5N4B - chains A and D; structure by X-ray diffraction, 1.44 A resolution.

[Chain A]
Protein: Prolyl oligopeptidase
Source organism: Galerina marginata
UniProt: H2E7Q8 (H2E7Q8_9AGAR); numbering as in UniProt (aligned over 1-730)
Chain sequence (731 residues; row label = number of the first residue in the row; numbering starts at 0):
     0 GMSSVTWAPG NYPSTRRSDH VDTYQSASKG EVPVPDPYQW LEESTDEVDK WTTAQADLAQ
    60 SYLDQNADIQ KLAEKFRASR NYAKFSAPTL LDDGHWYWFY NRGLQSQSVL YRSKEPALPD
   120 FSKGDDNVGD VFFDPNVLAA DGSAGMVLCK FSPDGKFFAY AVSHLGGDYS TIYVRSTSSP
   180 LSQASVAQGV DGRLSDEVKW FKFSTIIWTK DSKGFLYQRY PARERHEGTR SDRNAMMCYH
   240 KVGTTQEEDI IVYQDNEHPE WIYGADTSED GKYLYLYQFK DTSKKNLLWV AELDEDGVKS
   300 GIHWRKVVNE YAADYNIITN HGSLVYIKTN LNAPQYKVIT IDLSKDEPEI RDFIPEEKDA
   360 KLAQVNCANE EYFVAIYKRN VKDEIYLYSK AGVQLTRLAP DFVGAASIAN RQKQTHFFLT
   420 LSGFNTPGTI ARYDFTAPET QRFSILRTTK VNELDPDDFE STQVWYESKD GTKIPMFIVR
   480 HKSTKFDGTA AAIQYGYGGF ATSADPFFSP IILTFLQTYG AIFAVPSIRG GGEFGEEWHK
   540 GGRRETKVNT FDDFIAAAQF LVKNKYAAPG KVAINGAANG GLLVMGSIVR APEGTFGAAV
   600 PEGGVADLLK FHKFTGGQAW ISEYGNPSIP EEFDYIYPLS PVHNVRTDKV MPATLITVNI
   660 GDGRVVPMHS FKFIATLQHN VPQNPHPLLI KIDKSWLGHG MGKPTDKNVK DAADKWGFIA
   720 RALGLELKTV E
Disordered / not traced: 0-5, 728-730
Sequence notes: expression tag (0); engineered mutation Ala-577 (Ser in H2E7Q8)
Reported in the primary citation:
  - catalytic residues: Asp-661
  - catalytic residues: His-698 (proposed by the authors, not directly observed)
  - mutagenesis - D661A, H698A: abolished catalytic activity on both 25mer and 35mer substrates
  - mutagenesis - H698A (47 +/- 11 nM): unchanged binding to 25mer
  - mutagenesis - H698N: decreased stability
  - mutagenesis - R663A, R663K, R663Q, W695DEL: decreased catalytic activity on both 25mer and 35mer substrates

[Chain D]
Protein: Alpha-amanitin proprotein
UniProt: H2E7Q5 (H2E7Q5_9AGAR); residues 1-25 here correspond to UniProt positions 11-35 (UniProt number = residue number + 10)
Chain sequence (25 residues; row label = number of the first residue in the row):
     1 IWGIGCNPWT AEHVDQTLAS GNDIC
Disordered / not traced: 1-8

[How chain A and chain D interact]
Contacting residue pairs (42; chain A residue first):
  Lys-83(A) / Asp-15(D)
  Lys-83(A) / Thr-17(D)
  Phe-84(A) / Thr-17(D)
  Phe-84(A) / Leu-18(D)
  Ser-85(A) / Thr-17(D)
  Ser-85(A) / Leu-18(D)
  Ser-85(A) / Ser-20(D)
  Ser-85(A) / Gly-21(D)
  Ala-86(A) / Leu-18(D)
  Ala-86(A) / Gly-21(D)
  Thr-88(A) / Gly-21(D)  hydrogen bond (side chain-backbone)
  Thr-88(A) / Ile-24(D)
  Leu-90(A) / Cys-25(D)  hydrophobic
  Phe-98(A) / Ser-20(D)
  Ser-107(A) / Thr-17(D)  hydrogen bond
  Lys-149(A) / Asp-23(D)
  Lys-149(A) / Ile-24(D)
  Lys-149(A) / Cys-25(D)
  Phe-150(A) / Ile-24(D)  hydrogen bond (backbone-backbone)
  Phe-150(A) / Cys-25(D)
  Ser-151(A) / Cys-25(D)  hydrogen bond (backbone-side chain)
  Ser-406(A) / Asn-22(D)
  Ala-408(A) / Asn-22(D)
  Arg-410(A) / Cys-25(D)
  Thr-419(A) / Leu-18(D)
  Thr-419(A) / Asn-22(D)  hydrogen bond
  Ser-421(A) / Leu-18(D)
  Gly-427(A) / Leu-18(D)
  Tyr-494(A) / Trp-9(D)  hydrogen bond (side chain-backbone)
  Tyr-494(A) / His-13(D)
  Tyr-496(A) / Trp-9(D)  hydrophobic
  Thr-501(A) / Trp-9(D)
  Ser-502(A) / Trp-9(D)
  Ala-503(A) / Trp-9(D)  hydrophobic
  Asp-504(A) / Trp-9(D)  hydrogen bond (backbone-side chain)
  Phe-506(A) / Trp-9(D)
  Phe-506(A) / Thr-10(D)
  Phe-506(A) / Val-14(D)  hydrophobic
  Phe-507(A) / Val-14(D)
  Val-524(A) / Trp-9(D)  hydrophobic
  Glu-601(A) / His-13(D)  salt bridge
  Lys-714(A) / His-13(D)
Also at the interface, not in a pair above, chain A (40 interface residues in all): Arg-79, Asn-100, Leu-109, Cys-148, Pro-152, Ile-407, Leu-420, Pro-426, Ile-429, Gly-495, Ser-508, Asn-574
From the paper, about this interface:
  - pairs named by the authors: Tyr-494(A)/Trp-9(D), Phe-506(A)/Val-14(D)

[Overview]
40 residues of chain A face 13 of chain D across their interface; the contacts include 7 hydrogen bonds and 1
salt bridge. Among the polar pairs are Glu-601(A)/His-13(D), Thr-88(A)/Gly-21(D) and Ser-107(A)/Thr-17(D). The
paper describes contacts between Tyr-494(A) and Trp-9(D) and Phe-506(A) and Val-14(D). The paper reports
catalytic residues Asp-661(A) and His-698(A); R663A, R663K and R663Q of chain A, among others, reduce
catalytic activity on both 25mer and 35mer substrates; 7 substitutions were tested in all.
Here chain A is Prolyl oligopeptidase (Galerina marginata) and chain D is Alpha-amanitin proprotein. Entry
5N4B (Prolyl oligopeptidase B from Galerina marginata bound to 25mer macrocyclization substrate - S577A
mutant) was determined by X-ray diffraction together with 5N4C, 5N4D, 5N4E and 5N4F from the same study.
